3LSK - chains A and B of the 4 polymer chains in the assembly; structure by X-ray diffraction, 1.95 A resolution.

[Chain A (and B)]
Molecule: Pyranose 2-oxidase
From: Trametes ochracea
Notes: EC 1.1.3.10; chain B of this document is another copy of the same molecule, construct and numbering; everything in this record applies to it too
UniProt: Q7ZA32 (Q7ZA32_TRAOC); residues 1-623 here = UniProt positions 1-623
Amino-acid sequence (623 residues; numbered 1 to 623; the number before each row is that of its first residue):
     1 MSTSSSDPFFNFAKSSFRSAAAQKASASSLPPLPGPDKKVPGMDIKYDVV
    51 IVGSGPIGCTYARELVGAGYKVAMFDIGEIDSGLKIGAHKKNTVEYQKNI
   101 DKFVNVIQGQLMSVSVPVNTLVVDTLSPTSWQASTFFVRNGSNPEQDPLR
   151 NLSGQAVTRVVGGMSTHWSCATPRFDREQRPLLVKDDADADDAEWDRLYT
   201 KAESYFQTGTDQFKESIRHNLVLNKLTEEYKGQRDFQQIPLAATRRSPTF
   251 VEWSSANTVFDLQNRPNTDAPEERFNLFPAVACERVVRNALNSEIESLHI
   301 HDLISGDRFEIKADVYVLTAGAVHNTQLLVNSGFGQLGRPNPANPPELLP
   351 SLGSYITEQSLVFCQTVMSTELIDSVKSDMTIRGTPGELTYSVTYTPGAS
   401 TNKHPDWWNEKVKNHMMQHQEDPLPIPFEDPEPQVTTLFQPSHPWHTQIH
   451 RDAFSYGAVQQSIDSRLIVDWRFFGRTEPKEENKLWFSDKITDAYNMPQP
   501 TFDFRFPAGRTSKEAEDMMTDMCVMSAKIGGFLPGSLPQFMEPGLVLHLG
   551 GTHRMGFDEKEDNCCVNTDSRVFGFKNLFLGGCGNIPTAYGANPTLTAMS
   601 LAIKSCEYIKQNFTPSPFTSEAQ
Unresolved in the structure: 1-42, 619-623
Glycans and other covalent adducts: flavin-adenine dinucleotide (FAD) linked to His-167
Sequence notes: engineered mutation Ser-169 (Thr in Q7ZA32)
Small-molecule neighbours: FAD (flavin-adenine dinucleotide): Val-52, Gly-53, Ser-54, Gly-55, Pro-56, Ile-57, Gly-58, Phe-75, Asp-76, Ile-77, Gly-78, Ile-107, Leu-111, Thr-158, Arg-159, Val-160, Gly-162, Gly-163, Met-164, Ser-165, Trp-168, Ser-169, Cys-170, Ala-171, Val-281, Ala-282, Cys-283, Thr-319, Ala-320, Gly-321, His-324, Leu-328, Ala-453, Phe-454, Leu-547, His-548, Gly-582, Cys-583, Asn-593, Pro-594, Thr-595

[How chain A and chain B interact]
Pairs across the interface (102):
  Glu-79(A) / Thr-93(B)
  Glu-79(A) / Val-94(B)  hydrogen bond (side chain-backbone)
  Ile-80(A) / Gly-83(B)
  Asp-81(A) / Asp-81(B)
  Asp-81(A) / Ser-82(B)
  Asp-81(A) / Gly-83(B)  hydrogen bond (backbone-backbone)
  Ser-82(A) / Asp-81(B)
  Gly-83(A) / Ile-80(B)
  Gly-83(A) / Asp-81(B)  hydrogen bond (backbone-backbone)
  Thr-93(A) / Glu-79(B)
  Val-94(A) / Glu-79(B)  hydrogen bond (backbone-side chain)
  Val-94(A) / Ile-304(B)  hydrophobic
  Glu-95(A) / Met-112(B)
  Glu-95(A) / Arg-159(B)  salt bridge
  Glu-95(A) / Tyr-495(B)  hydrogen bond
  Tyr-96(A) / Gly-109(B)  hydrogen bond (side chain-backbone)
  Lys-98(A) / Ala-494(B)  hydrogen bond (side chain-backbone)
  Lys-98(A) / Tyr-495(B)
  Asn-99(A) / Met-112(B)
  Lys-102(A) / Gln-108(B)  hydrogen bond (side chain-backbone)
  Lys-102(A) / Gly-109(B)
  Lys-102(A) / Leu-111(B)  hydrogen bond (side chain-backbone)
  Lys-102(A) / Met-112(B)
  Asn-105(A) / Asn-105(B)
  Asn-105(A) / Gln-108(B)
  Asn-105(A) / Gly-109(B)
  Gln-108(A) / Lys-102(B)
  Gln-108(A) / Asn-105(B)
  Gly-109(A) / Tyr-96(B)  hydrogen bond (backbone-side chain)
  Gly-109(A) / Lys-102(B)
  Gly-109(A) / Asn-105(B)
  Leu-111(A) / Lys-102(B)
  Met-112(A) / Glu-95(B)
  Met-112(A) / Asn-99(B)
  Met-112(A) / Lys-102(B)
  Asn-119(A) / Gln-461(B)
  Asn-119(A) / Ser-462(B)
  Val-123(A) / Ser-462(B)
  Val-123(A) / Pro-534(B)  hydrophobic
  Thr-125(A) / Pro-534(B)
  Leu-126(A) / Val-367(B)  hydrophobic
  Leu-126(A) / Pro-534(B)
  Ser-127(A) / Gly-531(B)
  Thr-129(A) / Ser-369(B)
  Thr-129(A) / Thr-370(B)  hydrogen bond (backbone-backbone)
  Ser-130(A) / Val-367(B)  hydrogen bond (side chain-backbone)
  Ser-130(A) / Met-368(B)
  Ser-130(A) / Thr-370(B)  hydrogen bond (backbone-side chain)
  Ser-130(A) / Gly-531(B)  hydrogen bond (side chain-backbone)
  Trp-131(A) / Val-367(B)
  Trp-131(A) / Met-368(B)  hydrogen bond (backbone-backbone)
  Trp-131(A) / Ser-369(B)
  Trp-131(A) / Thr-370(B)
  Trp-131(A) / Ile-373(B)
  Trp-131(A) / Pro-423(B)
  Trp-131(A) / Leu-424(B)
  Trp-131(A) / Leu-467(B)  hydrophobic
  Phe-137(A) / Pro-423(B)
  Phe-137(A) / Asp-464(B)
  Arg-139(A) / Ser-462(B)  hydrogen bond (side chain-backbone)
  Arg-139(A) / Asp-464(B)
  Asn-140(A) / Gln-461(B)  hydrogen bond (side chain-backbone)
  Asn-140(A) / Ile-463(B)  hydrogen bond (side chain-backbone)
  Asn-140(A) / Asp-464(B)
  Asn-140(A) / Ser-465(B)  hydrogen bond (side chain-backbone)
  Arg-159(A) / Glu-95(B)  salt bridge
  Ile-304(A) / Arg-246(B)
  Val-367(A) / Leu-126(B)  hydrophobic
  Val-367(A) / Ser-130(B)  hydrogen bond (backbone-side chain)
  Val-367(A) / Trp-131(B)
  Met-368(A) / Ser-130(B)
  Met-368(A) / Trp-131(B)  hydrogen bond (backbone-backbone)
  Ser-369(A) / Thr-129(B)
  Ser-369(A) / Trp-131(B)
  Thr-370(A) / Thr-129(B)  hydrogen bond (backbone-backbone)
  Thr-370(A) / Ser-130(B)  hydrogen bond (side chain-backbone)
  Thr-370(A) / Trp-131(B)
  Ile-373(A) / Trp-131(B)
  Pro-423(A) / Phe-137(B)
  Leu-424(A) / Trp-131(B)
  Gln-461(A) / Asn-119(B)
  Gln-461(A) / Asn-140(B)  hydrogen bond (backbone-side chain)
  Ser-462(A) / Asn-119(B)
  Ser-462(A) / Leu-121(B)
  Ser-462(A) / Val-123(B)
  Ser-462(A) / Arg-139(B)  hydrogen bond (backbone-side chain)
  Ile-463(A) / Leu-126(B)  hydrophobic
  Ile-463(A) / Asn-140(B)  hydrogen bond (backbone-side chain)
  Asp-464(A) / Phe-137(B)
  Asp-464(A) / Arg-139(B)
  Asp-464(A) / Asn-140(B)
  Ser-465(A) / Asn-140(B)  hydrogen bond (backbone-side chain)
  Leu-467(A) / Trp-131(B)  hydrophobic
  Ala-494(A) / Lys-98(B)  hydrogen bond (backbone-side chain)
  Tyr-495(A) / Glu-95(B)  hydrogen bond
  Tyr-495(A) / Lys-98(B)
  Gly-530(A) / Ser-130(B)
  Gly-531(A) / Ser-127(B)
  Gly-531(A) / Ser-130(B)  hydrogen bond (backbone-side chain)
  Pro-534(A) / Val-123(B)  hydrophobic
  Pro-534(A) / Thr-125(B)
  Pro-534(A) / Leu-126(B)
Also at the interface, not in a pair above, chain A (58 interface residues in all): Leu-84, Asn-92, Gln-110, Val-116, Leu-121, Val-138, Leu-303, Asp-422, Gln-460, Arg-466
Also at the interface, not in a pair above, chain B (57 interface residues in all): Leu-84, Asn-92, Val-106, Gln-110, Leu-303, Asp-422, Arg-466, Gly-530

[In short]
58 residues of chain A face 57 of chain B across their interface, with 30 hydrogen bonds and 2 salt bridges.
Among the polar pairs are Glu-95(A)/Arg-159(B), Glu-79(A)/Val-94(B) and Glu-95(A)/Tyr-495(B). Flavin-adenine
dinucleotide is covalently linked to His-167(A).
Chain A and chain B are both Pyranose 2-oxidase (Trametes ochracea); the structure, Pyranose 2-oxidase T169S
acetate complex, was determined by X-ray diffraction together with 3LSI and 3LSM from the same study.
